8THS - chains A and B of the 4 polymer chains in the assembly; structure by X-ray diffraction, 1.50 A resolution.

Chain A (and B):
Name: Kaede-type red fluorescent protein, lea A69T
Organism: synthetic construct
Notes: chain B of this document is another copy of the same molecule, construct and numbering; everything in this record applies to it too
Amino-acid sequence (228 residues; each row starts with the number of its first residue):
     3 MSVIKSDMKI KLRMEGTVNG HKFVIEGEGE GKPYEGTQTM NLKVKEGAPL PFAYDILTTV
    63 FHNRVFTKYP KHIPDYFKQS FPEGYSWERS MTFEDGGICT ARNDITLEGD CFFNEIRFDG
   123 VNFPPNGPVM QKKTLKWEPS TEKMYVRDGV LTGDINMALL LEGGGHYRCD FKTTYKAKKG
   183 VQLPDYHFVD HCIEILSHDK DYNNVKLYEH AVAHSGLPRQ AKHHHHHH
Not modelled in the structure: 3, 222-230 (chain B: 3, 223-230)
Modified positions: His64 (2-[1-amino-2-(1H-imidazol-5-yl)ethyl]-1-(carboxymethyl)-4-[(4-oxocyclohexa-2,5-dien-1-ylidene)methyl]-1H-imidazol-5-olate; CR8)
From the paper describing this entry:
  - contacts within the chain: Arg66-Thr69 (hydrogen bond), Arg66-Glu211, His193-Glu211
  - conformationally variable residues (side-chain flip): Arg66, His193, Glu211
  - catalytic residues: Glu211

Chain A / chain B interface:
Residue-residue contacts - 47 pairs, chain A then chain B:
  Glu96(A) with Arg149(B), salt bridge
  Glu140(A) with Tyr188(B)
  Pro141(A) with Phe190(B)
  Ser142(A) with Lys145(B)
  Thr143(A) with Thr143(B); Lys145(B), hydrogen bond (backbone-side chain)
  Lys145(A) with Ser142(B); Thr143(B), hydrogen bond (side chain-backbone); Asn158(B), hydrogen bond (side chain-backbone)
  Tyr147(A) with Arg170(B)
  Arg149(A) with Glu96(B), salt bridge; His168(B), hydrogen bond (side chain-backbone)
  Asp156(A) with Asn158(B); Arg170(B), salt bridge
  Ile157(A) with Asn158(B)
  Asn158(A) with Lys145(B), hydrogen bond (backbone-side chain); Asp156(B); Ile157(B); Asn158(B), hydrogen bond (backbone-side chain)
  Ala160(A) with Tyr188(B)
  His168(A) with Arg149(B), hydrogen bond (backbone-side chain); Tyr188(B)
  Arg170(A) with Tyr147(B); Asp156(B), salt bridge
  Tyr188(A) with Glu140(B); Ala160(B); His168(B)
  Phe190(A) with Pro141(B)
  Asp192(A) with Leu219(B)
  Cys194(A) with Leu219(B); Arg221(B)
  Tyr210(A) with Arg221(B), hydrogen bond (side chain-backbone)
  His212(A) with Leu219(B); Pro220(B), hydrogen bond (side chain-backbone); Arg221(B); Gln222(B)
  Ala213(A) with Leu219(B), hydrophobic
  Val214(A) with Leu219(B), hydrophobic
  Leu219(A) with Asp192(B); Cys194(B); His212(B); Ala213(B), hydrophobic; Val214(B), hydrophobic
  Pro220(A) with His212(B), hydrogen bond (backbone-side chain)
  Arg221(A) with Cys194(B); Tyr210(B), hydrogen bond (backbone-side chain); His212(B), hydrogen bond (backbone-side chain)
Also at the interface, not in a pair above, chain A (29 interface residues in all): Tyr169, His193, Glu196, Ser217
Also at the interface, not in a pair above, chain B (29 interface residues in all): His193, Glu196, Ser217

Summary:
Chain A and chain B each contribute 29 residues to their interface, with 12 hydrogen bonds and 4 salt bridges.
Polar contacts include Glu96(A)-Arg149(B), Asp156(A)-Arg170(B) and Thr143(A)-Lys145(B). From the paper: the
catalytic residue Glu211(A); conformational variability at Arg66(A), His193(A) and Glu211(A).
Chain A and chain B are both Kaede-type red fluorescent protein, lea A69T (synthetic construct); the
structure, Crystal Structure of a reconstructed Kaede-type Red Fluorescent Protein, LEA A69T, was determined
by X-ray diffraction together with 8UB6 from the same study.
